Entry 2GKM (X-ray diffraction, 1.73 A resolution); this record covers chains A and B.

# Chain A (and B)
Name: Hemoglobin-like protein HbN
Source organism: Mycobacterium tuberculosis
Notes: chain B of this document is another copy of the same molecule, construct and numbering; everything in this record applies to it too
UniProtKB: P0A592 (GLBN_MYCTU); residues 1-136 here = UniProt positions 1-136
Sequence (136 residues; row label = number of the first residue in the row):
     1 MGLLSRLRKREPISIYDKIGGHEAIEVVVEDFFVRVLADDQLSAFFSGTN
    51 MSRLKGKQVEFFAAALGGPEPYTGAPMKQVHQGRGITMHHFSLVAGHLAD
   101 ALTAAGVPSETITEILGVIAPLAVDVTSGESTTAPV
Unresolved in the structure: 1, 129-136 (chain B: 1, 128-136)
Differences from the reference sequence: engineered mutation Phe33 (Tyr in P0A592)
Ion coordination: Na+: Gln79, Val80, Gln82; heme Fe: His81 (together with cyanide ion)
Ligand contacts:
  - cyanide ion (CYN): Phe32, Phe33, Phe46, Leu54, Gln58, His81
  - heme (HEM): Leu42, Phe45, Phe46, Gly48, Thr49, Arg53, Leu54, Lys57, Gln58, Phe61, Phe62, Tyr72, Gly74, Ala75, Met77, Val80, His81, Arg84, Ile86, His90, Phe91, Val94, Ile119, Leu122, Val126

# How chain A and chain B interact
Contacting residue pairs (10; chain A residue first):
  Arg35(A) - Thr73(B)  hydrogen bond (side chain-backbone)
  Arg35(A) - Gly74(B)  hydrogen bond (side chain-backbone)
  Asp39(A) - Gln79(B)
  His97(A) - Gln79(B)
  Asp100(A) - Pro76(B)
  Thr103(A) - Pro71(B)
  Ala104(A) - Pro71(B)
  Ala104(A) - Tyr72(B)
  Ala104(A) - Thr73(B)
  Gly106(A) - Pro71(B)
Interface residues without a listed pair, chain A (9 interface residues in all): Ala38, Gln41
Interface residues without a listed pair, chain B (7 interface residues in all): Gln82

# Overview
9 residues of chain A and 7 residues of chain B are in contact; the contacts include 2 hydrogen bonds. Among
the polar pairs are Arg35(A)-Thr73(B) and Arg35(A)-Gly74(B). Chain A binds cyanide ion and heme. Gln79(A),
Val80(A) and Gln82(A) form the Na+ site.
Both chains are Hemoglobin-like protein HbN (Mycobacterium tuberculosis). Entry 2GKM (Crystal structure of
Mycobacterium tuberculosis trHbN TyrB10Phe mutant) was determined by X-ray diffraction together with 2GL3 and
2GLN from the same study.
